PDB entry 6SOF | electron microscopy, 4.30 A resolution (low resolution: residue-level contacts below are approximate; hydrogen-bond / salt-bridge calls are withheld) | chains C and H of the 12 polymer chains in the assembly

[Chain C]
Name: Insulin receptor
Source organism: Homo sapiens
Notes: EC 2.7.10.1
Reference sequence: P06213 (INSR_HUMAN), isoform P06213-2; residues 1-719 here correspond to UniProt positions 28-746 (UniProt number = residue number + 27)
Amino-acid sequence (719 residues; numbered 1 to 719; the number before each row is that of its first residue):
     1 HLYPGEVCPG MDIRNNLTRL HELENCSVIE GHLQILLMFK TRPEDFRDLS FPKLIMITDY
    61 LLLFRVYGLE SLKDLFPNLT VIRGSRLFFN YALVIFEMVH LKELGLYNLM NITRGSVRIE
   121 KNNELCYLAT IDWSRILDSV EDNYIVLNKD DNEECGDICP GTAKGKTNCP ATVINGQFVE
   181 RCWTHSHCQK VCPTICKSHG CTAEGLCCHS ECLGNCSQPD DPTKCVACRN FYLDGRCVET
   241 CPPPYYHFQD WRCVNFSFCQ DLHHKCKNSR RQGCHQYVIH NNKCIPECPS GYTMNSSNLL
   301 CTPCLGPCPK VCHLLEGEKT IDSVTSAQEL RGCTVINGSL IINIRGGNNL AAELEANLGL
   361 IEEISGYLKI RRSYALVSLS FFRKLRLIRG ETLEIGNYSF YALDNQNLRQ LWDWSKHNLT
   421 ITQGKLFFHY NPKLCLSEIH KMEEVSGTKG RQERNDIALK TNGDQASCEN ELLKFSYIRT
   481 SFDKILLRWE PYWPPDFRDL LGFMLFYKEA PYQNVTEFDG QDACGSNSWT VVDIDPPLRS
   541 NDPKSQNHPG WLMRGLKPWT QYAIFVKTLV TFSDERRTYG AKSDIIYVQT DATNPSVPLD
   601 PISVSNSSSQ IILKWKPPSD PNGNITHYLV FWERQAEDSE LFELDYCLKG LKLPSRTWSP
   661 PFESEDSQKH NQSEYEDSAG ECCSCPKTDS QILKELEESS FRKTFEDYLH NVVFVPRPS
Cystine bridges: Cys8-Cys26, Cys126-Cys155, Cys159-Cys182, Cys192-Cys201, Cys196-Cys207, Cys208-Cys216, Cys212-Cys225, Cys228-Cys237, Cys241-Cys253, Cys259-Cys284, Cys266-Cys274, Cys288-Cys301, Cys304-Cys308, Cys312-Cys333, Cys435-Cys468, Cys682-Cys685
UniProt features mapped onto this chain:
  - region: Glu706 to Phe714 (Insulin-binding)
  - site: Phe39 (Insulin-binding)
  - modified residue: Ser373 (Phosphoserine), Tyr374 (Phosphotyrosine), Ser380 (Phosphoserine)
  - glycosylation (N-linked (GlcNAc...) asparagine): Asn16, Asn25, Asn78, Asn111, Asn215, Asn255, Asn295, Asn337, Asn397, Asn418, Asn514, Asn606, Asn624, Asn671
What the authors report for this chain:
  - self-association interface (contacts with another copy of this molecule): Tyr646 to Lys649

[Chain H]
Name: Insulin
Source organism: Homo sapiens
Reference sequence: P01308 (INS_HUMAN); residues 1-30 here correspond to UniProt positions 25-54 (UniProt number = residue number + 24)
Amino-acid sequence (30 residues; numbered 1 to 30; the number before each row is that of its first residue):
     1 FVNQHLCGSH LVEALYLVCG ERGFFYTPKT

[Chain C / chain H interface]
Residue-residue contacts (12; chain C residue first):
  Arg14(C) - Phe24(H)
  Arg14(C) - Tyr26(H)
  Asn15(C) - Glu21(H)
  Lys40(C) - Tyr16(H)
  Lys40(C) - Glu21(H)
  Arg65(C) - Ser9(H)
  Arg65(C) - Val12(H)
  Gln272(C) - Pro28(H)
  Gln272(C) - Thr30(H)
  Gly273(C) - Lys29(H)
  Gly273(C) - Thr30(H)
  His275(C) - Thr30(H)
Interface residues without a listed pair, chain C (11 interface residues in all): Asp12, Leu37, Phe39, Cys274
Interface residues without a listed pair, chain H (11 interface residues in all): Glu13, Phe25

[Summary]
Chain C and chain H each contribute 11 residues to their interface. The paper reports a self-association
interface involving Tyr646(C).
Chain C is Insulin receptor and chain H is Insulin, both from Homo sapiens; the structure, human insulin
receptor ectodomain bound by 4 insulin, was determined by electron microscopy.
